PDB entry 6WUB | electron microscopy, 3.20 A resolution | chains a and r of the 12 polymer chains in the assembly

[Chain a]
Molecule: 16S rRNA
From: Enterococcus faecalis OG1RF
Sequence (1548 nucleotides; row label = number of the first residue in the row):
     3 UGAGAGUUUGAUCCUGGCUCAGGACGAACGCUGGCGGCGUGCCUAAUACA
    53 UGCAAGUCGAACGCUUCUUUCCUCCCGAGUGCUUGCACUCAAUUGGAAAG
   103 AGGAGUGGCGGACGGGUGAGUAACACGUGGGUAACCUACCCAUCAGAGGG
   153 GGAUAACACUUGGAAACAGGUGCUAAUACCGCAUAACAGUUUAUGCCGCA
   203 UGGCAUAAGAGUGAAAGGCGCUUUCGGGUGUCGCUGAUGGAUGGACCCGC
   253 GGUGCAUUAGCUAGUUGGUGAGGUAACGGCUCACCAAGGCCACGAUGCAU
   303 AGCCGACCUGAGAGGGUGAUCGGCCACACUGGGACUGAGACACGGCCCAG
   353 ACUCCUACGGGAGGCAGCAGUAGGGAAUCUUCGGCAAUGGACGAAAGUCU
   403 GACCGAGCAACGCCGCGUGAGUGAAGAAGGUUUUCGGAUCGUAAAACUCU
   453 GUUGUUAGAGAAGAACAAGGACGUUAGUAACUGAACGUCCCCUGACGGUA
   503 UCUAACCAGAAAGCCACGGCUAACUACGUGCCAGCAGCCGCGGUAAUACG
   553 UAGGUGGCAAGCGUUGUCCGGAUUUAUUGGGCGUAAAGCGAGCGCAGGCG
   603 GUUUCUUAAGUCUGAUGUGAAAGCCCCCGGCUCAACCGGGGAGGGUCAUU
   653 GGAAACUGGGAGACUUGAGUGCAGAAGAGGAGAGUGGAAUUCCAUGUGUA
   703 GCGGUGAAAUGCGUAGAUAUAUGGAGGAACACCAGUGGCGAAGGCGGCUC
   753 UCUGGUCUGUAACUGACGCUGAGGCUCGAAAGCGUGGGGAGCAAACAGGA
   803 UUAGAUACCCUGGUAGUCCACGCCGUAAACGAUGAGUGCUAAGUGUUGGA
   853 GGGUUUCCGCCCUUCAGUGCUGCAGCAAACGCAUUAAGCACUCCGCCUGG
   903 GGAGUACGACCGCAAGGUUGAAACUCAAAGGAAUUGACGGGGGCCCGCAC
   953 AAGCGGUGGAGCAUGUGGUUUAAUUCGAAGCAACGCGAAGAACCUUACCA
  1003 GGUCUUGACAUCCUUUGACCACUCUAGAGAUAGAGCUUUCCCUUCGGGGA
  1053 CAAAGUGACAGGUGGUGCAUGGUUGUCGUCAGCUCGUGUCGUGAGAUGUU
  1103 GGGUUAAGUCCCGCAACGAGCGCAACCCUUAUUGUUAGUUGCCAUCAUUU
  1153 AGUUGGGCACUCUAGCGAGACUGCCGGUGACAAACCGGAGGAAGGUGGGG
  1203 AUGACGUCAAAUCAUCAUGCCCCUUAUGACCUGGGCUACACACGUGCUAC
  1253 AAUGGGAAGUACAACGAGUCGCUAGACCGCGAGGUCAUGCAAAUCUCUUA
  1303 AAGCUUCUCUCAGUUCGGAUUGCAGGCUGCAACUCGCCUGCAUGAAGCCG
  1353 GAAUCGCUAGUAAUCGCGGAUCAGCACGCCGCGGUGAAUACGUUCCCGGG
  1403 CCUUGUACACACCGCCCGUCACACCACGAGAGUUUGUAACACCCGAAGUC
  1453 GGUGAGGUAACCUUUUUGGAGCCAGCCGCCUAAGGUGGGAUAGAUGAUUG
  1503 GGGUGAAGUCGUAACAAGGUAGCCGUAUCGGAAGGUGCGGCUGGAUCA
Unresolved in the structure: 72-96, 950-1080, 1125-1395

[Chain r]
Name: 30S ribosomal protein S18
From: Enterococcus faecalis OG1RF
Reference sequence: A0A1B4XKB3 (A0A1B4XKB3_ENTFL); numbering as in UniProt (aligned over 13-78)
Amino-acid sequence (66 residues; each row starts with the number of its first residue):
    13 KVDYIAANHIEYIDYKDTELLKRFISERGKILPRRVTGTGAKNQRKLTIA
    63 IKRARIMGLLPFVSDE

[Interface between chain a and chain r]
Contacting residue pairs (29):
  A678(a) with Lys54(r), salt bridge to the phosphate; Arg57(r), phosphate contact
  G679(a) with Arg57(r), salt bridge to the phosphate
  G688(a) with Phe74(r), sugar contact
  G689(a) with Phe74(r), sugar contact
  A733(a) with Lys42(r), base contact; Arg67(r), base contact
  C734(a) with Lys42(r), sugar contact; Ile43(r), hydrogen bond to the sugar; Arg67(r), base contact
  C735(a) with Ile43(r), sugar contact; Pro45(r), phosphate contact; Gln56(r), hydrogen bond to the phosphate; Thr60(r), hydrogen bond to the sugar; Lys64(r), hydrogen bond to the base
  A736(a) with Arg46(r), hydrogen bond to the phosphate; Gln56(r), phosphate contact
  G749(a) with Lys64(r), sugar contact; Ile68(r), base contact
  C750(a) with Arg65(r), phosphate contact; Ile68(r), sugar contact
  U751(a) with Arg65(r), salt bridge to the phosphate
  U849(a) with Ala53(r), phosphate contact
  G850(a) with Ala53(r), phosphate contact; Lys54(r), phosphate contact; Arg57(r), salt bridge to the phosphate
  G851(a) with Lys54(r), salt bridge to the phosphate
  C860(a) with His21(r), hydrogen bond to the base
  G861(a) with Ala18(r), base contact
Interface residues without a listed pair, chain a (18 interface residues in all): A690, G737
Interface residues without a listed pair, chain r (19 interface residues in all): Leu44, Ile61, Val75

[In short]
18 residues of chain a face 19 of chain r across their interface; the contacts include 6 hydrogen bonds and 5
salt bridges. Among the polar pairs are C735(a)-Lys64(r), C860(a)-His21(r) and C734(a)-Ile43(r).
Here chain a is 16S rRNA and chain r is 30S ribosomal protein S18, both from Enterococcus faecalis OG1RF.
Entry 6WUB (30S subunit (head) of 70S Ribosome Enterococcus faecalis MultiBody refinement) was determined by
electron microscopy (same publication as 6WUA).
